Entry 3J6P (electron microscopy, 8.20 A resolution (very low resolution: no residue pairs are listed; an interface is given only as per-side residue counts)); this record covers chains A and B of the 3 polymer chains in the assembly.

Chain A:
Protein: Tubulin alpha-1A chain
Source organism: Sus scrofa
UniProtKB: P02550 (TBA1A_PIG); residue numbers follow UniProt; this construct covers 1-451
Sequence (451 residues; each row starts with the number of its first residue):
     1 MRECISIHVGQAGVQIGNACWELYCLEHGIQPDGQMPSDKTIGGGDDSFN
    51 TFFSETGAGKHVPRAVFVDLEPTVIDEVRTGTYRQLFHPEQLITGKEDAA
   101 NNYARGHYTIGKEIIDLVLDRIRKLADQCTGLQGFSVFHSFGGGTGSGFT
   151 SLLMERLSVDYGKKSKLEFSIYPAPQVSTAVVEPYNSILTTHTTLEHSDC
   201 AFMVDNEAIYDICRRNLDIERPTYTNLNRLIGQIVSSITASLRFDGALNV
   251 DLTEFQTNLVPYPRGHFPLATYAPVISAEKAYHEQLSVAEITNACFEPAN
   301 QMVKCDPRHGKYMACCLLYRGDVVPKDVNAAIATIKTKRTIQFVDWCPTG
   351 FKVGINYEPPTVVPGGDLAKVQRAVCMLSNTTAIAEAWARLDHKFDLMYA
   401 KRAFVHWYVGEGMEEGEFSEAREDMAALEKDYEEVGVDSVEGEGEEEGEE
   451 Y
Disordered / not traced: 1, 35-60, 440-451
Sequence notes: conflict Gly-265 (Ala in P02550)
Small-molecule neighbours: GTP (guanosine-5'-triphosphate): Gly-10, Gln-11, Ala-12, Gln-15, Ala-99, Ala-100, Asn-101, Ser-140, Gly-142, Gly-143, Gly-144, Thr-145, Gly-146, Ile-171, Thr-179, Glu-183, Asn-206, Tyr-224, Leu-227, Asn-228, Ile-231
Swiss-Prot annotation at these positions:
  - active site: Glu-254
  - binding site (GTP): Gly-10, Gln-11, Ala-12, Gln-15, Glu-71, Ala-99, Ser-140, Gly-143, Gly-144, Thr-145, Gly-146, Thr-179, Glu-183, Asn-206, Tyr-224, Asn-228, Leu-252
  - binding site (Mg(2+)): Glu-71
  - site: Tyr-451 (Involved in polymerization)
  - modified residue: Lys-40 (N6-acetyllysine), Tyr-282 (3'-nitrotyrosine), Ser-439 (Phosphoserine), Glu-443 (5-glutamyl polyglutamate), Glu-445 (5-glutamyl polyglutamate), Tyr-451 (3'-nitrotyrosine)
  - natural variant: Gly-265 (A265G: this construct carries the variant), Thr-271 to Ala-273 (sequence variant, change not given here)

Chain B:
Protein: Tubulin beta chain
Source organism: Sus scrofa
UniProtKB: P02554 (TBB_PIG); the author numbering skips numbers that UniProt does not, so the offset changes along the chain: 1-44 = UniProt 1-44; 47-360 = UniProt 45-358; 369-455 = UniProt 359-445
Sequence (445 residues; each row starts with the number of its first residue; note: 10 numbers in that range are skipped by the numbering (no residue carries them; nothing is unmodelled there)):
     1 MREIVHIQAGQCGNQIGAKFWEVISDEHGIDPTGSYHGDSDLQL
    47 ERINVYYNEAAGNKYVPRAILVDLEPGTMDSVRSGPFGQIFRPDNFVFGQ
    97 SGAGNNWAKGHYTEGAELVDSVLDVVRKESESCDCLQGFQLTHSLGGGTG
   147 SGMGTLLISKIREEYPDRIMNTFSVVPSPKVSDTVVEPYNATLSVHQLVE
   197 NTDETYCIDNEALYDICFRTLKLTTPTYGDLNHLVSATMSGVTTCLRFPG
   247 QLNADLRKLAVNMVPFPRLHFFMPGFAPLTSRGSQQYRALTVPELTQQMF
   297 DAKNMMAACDPRHGRYLTVAAVFRGRMSMKEVDEQMLNVQNKNSSYFVEW
   347 IPNNVKTAVCDIPP
   369 RGLKMSATFIGNSTAIQELFKRISEQFTAMFRRKAFLHWYTGEGMDEMEF
   419 TEAESNMNDLVSEYQQYQDATADEQGEFEEEGEEDEA
Disordered / not traced: 1, 438-455
Small-molecule neighbours:
  - GDP (guanosine-5'-diphosphate): Gly-10, Gln-11, Cys-12, Gln-15, Ile-16, Gly-100, Asn-101, Ser-140, Gly-142, Gly-143, Gly-144, Thr-145, Gly-146, Val-171, Asp-179, Thr-180, Glu-183, Asn-206, Leu-209, Tyr-224, Leu-227, Asn-228
  - taxol (TA1): Glu-22, Val-23, Asp-26, Glu-27, Leu-217, Asp-226, His-229, Leu-230, Ala-233, Ser-236, Gly-237, Phe-272, Pro-274, Leu-275, Thr-276, Ser-277, Arg-278, Arg-320, Pro-360, Arg-369, Gly-370, Leu-371
Swiss-Prot annotation at these positions:
  - motif: Met-1 to Ile-4 (MREI motif)
  - binding site (GTP): Gln-11, Glu-71, Ser-140, Gly-144, Thr-145, Gly-146, Asn-206, Asn-228
  - binding site (Mg(2+)): Glu-71
  - modified residue: Ser-40 (Phosphoserine), Lys-60 (N6-acetyllysine), Ser-174 (Phosphoserine), Thr-287 (Phosphothreonine), Thr-292 (Phosphothreonine), Arg-320 (Omega-N-methylarginine), Glu-448 (5-glutamyl polyglutamate)
  - cross-link (Glycyl lysine isopeptide (Lys-Gly)): Lys-60 (interchain with G-Cter in ubiquitin), Lys-326 (interchain with G-Cter in ubiquitin)

Chain A / chain B interface:
At this resolution (8 A) residue pairs are not listed: 36 residues of chain A and 40 of chain B lie at the interface.

In short:
The interface between chain A and chain B involves 36 residues on one side and 40 on the other. Chain A binds
GTP. Chain B binds GDP and taxol.
Here chain A is Tubulin alpha-1A chain and chain B is Tubulin beta chain, both from Sus scrofa. Entry 3J6P
(Pseudo-atomic model of dynein microtubule binding domain-tubulin complex based on a cryoEM map) was
determined by electron microscopy.
